7UBX - chains A and D; structure by X-ray diffraction, 1.81 A resolution.

[Chain A]
Molecule: Toxin A
From: Clostridioides difficile
Notes: EC 3.4.22.-
UniProt: P16154 (TCDA_CLODI); numbering as in UniProt (aligned over 1073-1464)
Chain sequence (393 residues; row label = number of the first residue in the row):
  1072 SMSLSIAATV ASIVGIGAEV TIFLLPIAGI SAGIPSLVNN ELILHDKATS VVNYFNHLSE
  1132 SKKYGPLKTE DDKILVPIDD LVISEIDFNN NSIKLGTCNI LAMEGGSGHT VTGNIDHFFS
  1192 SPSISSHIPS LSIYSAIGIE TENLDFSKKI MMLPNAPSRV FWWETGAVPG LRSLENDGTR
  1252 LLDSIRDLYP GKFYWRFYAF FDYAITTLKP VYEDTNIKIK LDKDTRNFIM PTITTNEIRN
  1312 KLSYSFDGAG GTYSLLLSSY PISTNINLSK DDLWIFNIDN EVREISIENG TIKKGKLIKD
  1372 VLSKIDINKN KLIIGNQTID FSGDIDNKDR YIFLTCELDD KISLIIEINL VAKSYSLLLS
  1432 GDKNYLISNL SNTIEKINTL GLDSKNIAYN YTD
Not modelled in the structure: 1072-1079, 1088-1093, 1464
Sequence notes: expression tag (1072)

[Chain D]
Molecule: Nanobody VHH AA6
Notes: antibody fragment or engineered binder
Chain sequence (122 residues; numbered 0 to 121; the number before each row is that of its first residue; numbering starts at 0):
     0 SQVQLVESGG GLVQPGGSLR LSCAASGFTF SDYVMTWVRQ APGKGPEWIA TINTDGSTMR
    60 DDSTKGRFTI SRDNAKNTLY LQMTSLKPED TALYYCARGR VISASAIRGA VRGPGTQVTV
   120 SS
Not modelled in the structure: 0

[How chain A and chain D interact]
Contacting residue pairs (37):
  Asn1111(A) - Glu88(D)
  Thr1305(A) - Arg59(D)
  Thr1305(A) - Asp60(D)
  Thr1305(A) - Asp61(D)  hydrogen bond
  Thr1306(A) - Asp60(D)
  Asn1307(A) - Trp47(D)  hydrogen bond (side chain-backbone)
  Asn1307(A) - Asp60(D)  hydrogen bond (backbone-side chain)
  Ser1330(A) - Met58(D)
  Ser1330(A) - Arg99(D)
  Ser1330(A) - Ile101(D)
  Tyr1331(A) - Trp47(D)  hydrophobic
  Tyr1331(A) - Met58(D)
  Tyr1331(A) - Arg59(D)  hydrogen bond (side chain-backbone)
  Pro1332(A) - Ile101(D)
  Asn1351(A) - Arg99(D)  hydrogen bond (backbone-side chain)
  Glu1352(A) - Arg99(D)  hydrogen bond (backbone-side chain)
  Arg1354(A) - Arg99(D)  hydrogen bond (backbone-side chain)
  Glu1355(A) - Val33(D)
  Glu1355(A) - Asn52(D)
  Glu1355(A) - Thr53(D)  hydrogen bond
  Glu1355(A) - Asp54(D)
  Glu1355(A) - Arg99(D)
  Ile1356(A) - Asn52(D)  hydrogen bond (backbone-side chain)
  Ile1356(A) - Thr57(D)
  Ile1356(A) - Met58(D)
  Ile1356(A) - Arg99(D)
  Ser1357(A) - Ser56(D)
  Ser1357(A) - Thr57(D)
  Lys1367(A) - Thr53(D)
  Ile1369(A) - Arg99(D)
  Lys1370(A) - Tyr32(D)
  Lys1375(A) - Gly108(D)  hydrogen bond (side chain-backbone)
  Asn1387(A) - Arg99(D)  hydrogen bond (side chain-backbone)
  Asn1387(A) - Val100(D)
  Asn1387(A) - Ile101(D)  hydrogen bond (side chain-backbone)
  Asn1387(A) - Ser102(D)  hydrogen bond (side chain-backbone)
  Asn1387(A) - Ala105(D)
Interface residues without a listed pair, chain A (28 interface residues in all): Ile1105, Pro1106, Leu1108, Asn1110, Arg1310, Ile1358, Asp1371, Ile1384, Gly1386, Thr1389
Interface residues without a listed pair, chain D (22 interface residues in all): Asp31, Ser62, Ser104
From the paper, about this interface:
  - pairs named by the authors: Asn1387(A)-Arg99(D) (hydrogen bond), Arg99(D)-Asn1351(A), Arg99(D)-Ile1356(A), Ile101(D)-Asn1387(A), Ser102(D)-Asn1387(A), Ala105(D)-Asn1387(A)
  - epitope / paratope residues, chain A: Pro1106(A), Asn1110(A), Asn1387(A)
  - epitope / paratope residues, chain D: Arg99(D), Ile101(D), Ser102(D), Ala105(D)

[Overview]
The interface between chain A and chain D involves 28 residues on one side and 22 on the other, with 13
hydrogen bonds. Among the polar pairs are Thr1305(A)-Asp61(D), Asn1307(A)-Trp47(D) and Asn1307(A)-Asp60(D).
The paper describes a hydrogen bond between Asn1387(A) and Arg99(D); contacts between Arg99(D) and Asn1351(A),
Arg99(D) and Ile1356(A) and Ile101(D) and Asn1387(A) among others. The paper reports epitope/paratope residues
Pro1106(A), Asn1110(A) and Arg99(D) among others.
Chain A is Toxin A (Clostridioides difficile) and chain D is Nanobody VHH AA6; the structure, Structure of a
pore forming fragment of Clostridium difficile toxin A in complex with VHH AA6, was determined by X-ray
diffraction together with 7UBY from the same study.
